2PC4 - chains A and B of the 5 polymer chains in the assembly; structure by X-ray diffraction, 2.40 A resolution.

Chain A (and B):
Molecule: Fructose-bisphosphate aldolase
Source organism: Plasmodium falciparum
Notes: EC 4.1.2.13; chain B of this document is another copy of the same molecule, construct and numbering; everything in this record applies to it too
Reference sequence: P14223 (ALF_PLAFA); residues 0-368 here correspond to UniProt positions 1-369 (UniProt number = residue number + 1)
Sequence (369 residues; each row starts with the number of its first residue; numbering starts at 0):
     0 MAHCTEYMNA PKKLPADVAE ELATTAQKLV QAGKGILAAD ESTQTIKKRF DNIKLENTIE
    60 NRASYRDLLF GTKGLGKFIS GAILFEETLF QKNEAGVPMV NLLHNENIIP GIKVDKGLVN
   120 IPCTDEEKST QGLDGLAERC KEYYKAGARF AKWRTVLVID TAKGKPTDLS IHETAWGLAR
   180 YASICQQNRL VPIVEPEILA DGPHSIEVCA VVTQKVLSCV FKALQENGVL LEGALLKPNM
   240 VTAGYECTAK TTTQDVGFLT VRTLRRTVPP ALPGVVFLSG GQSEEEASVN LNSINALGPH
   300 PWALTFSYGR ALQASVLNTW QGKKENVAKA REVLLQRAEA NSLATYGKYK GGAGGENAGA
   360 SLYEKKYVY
Unresolved in the structure: 0-1, 352-356, 366-368 (chain B: 0-2, 354-368)
Swiss-Prot annotation at these positions:
  - active site: Glu194 (Proton acceptor), Lys236 (Schiff-base intermediate with dihydroxyacetone phosphate)
  - binding site (dihydroxyacetone phosphate): Asp39, Lys151, Lys236, Ser278, Gly279, Gly308, Arg309
  - binding site (D-glyceraldehyde 3-phosphate): Ser41, Thr44, Lys112, Glu194
  - binding site (beta-D-fructose 1,6-bisphosphate): Arg48, Ser278 to Gly280, Ser306, Arg309
  - site: Tyr368 (Necessary for preference for fructose 1,6-bisphosphate over fructose 1-phosphate)
From the paper describing this entry:
  - mutagenesis - D39G, A313G, L316D: decreased binding to TRAP
  - catalytic residues: Lys236 (citing earlier work)

Interface between chain A and chain B:
Residue-residue contacts (58; chain A residue first):
  His2(A) with Asp124(B), salt bridge; Lys162(B)
  Thr4(A) with Ala161(B)
  Met7(A) with Lys162(B); Thr166(B)
  Asn8(A) with Thr166(B); Asp167(B), hydrogen bond
  Pro10(A) with Cys122(B)
  Lys11(A) with Cys122(B), hydrogen bond (backbone-backbone); Thr123(B); Asp124(B)
  Leu13(A) with Cys122(B), hydrophobic
  Lys115(A) with Asp133(B), salt bridge
  Pro121(A) with Arg179(B); Ser182(B); Gln186(B)
  Cys122(A) with Pro10(B); Lys11(B), hydrogen bond (backbone-backbone); Asn226(B); Gly227(B)
  Thr123(A) with Lys11(B)
  Asp124(A) with Lys11(B)
  Ser128(A) with Arg179(B), hydrogen bond
  Gln130(A) with Leu132(B), hydrogen bond (side chain-backbone); Asp133(B); Gly134(B), hydrogen bond (side chain-backbone)
  Gly131(A) with Asp133(B), hydrogen bond (backbone-side chain)
  Leu132(A) with Gln130(B), hydrogen bond (backbone-side chain); Asp133(B), hydrogen bond (backbone-side chain)
  Asp133(A) with Lys115(B), salt bridge; Gln130(B); Gly131(B), hydrogen bond (side chain-backbone); Leu132(B), hydrogen bond (side chain-backbone); Asp133(B), hydrogen bond (side chain-backbone)
  Gly134(A) with Gln130(B), hydrogen bond (backbone-side chain)
  Ala161(A) with Met7(B)
  Lys162(A) with Met7(B)
  Gly163(A) with Met7(B)
  Asp167(A) with Asn8(B), hydrogen bond
  Leu168(A) with Trp175(B), hydrophobic; Glu225(B); Asn226(B)
  His171(A) with His171(B)
  Glu172(A) with Trp175(B), hydrogen bond; Arg179(B), salt bridge
  Trp175(A) with His171(B); Glu172(B), hydrogen bond; Trp175(B)
  Arg179(A) with Pro121(B); Ser128(B), hydrogen bond; Glu172(B), salt bridge
  Ser182(A) with Pro121(B)
  Gln186(A) with Pro121(B)
  Glu225(A) with Leu168(B); His171(B)
  Asn226(A) with Cys122(B); Leu168(B)
  Gly227(A) with Cys122(B)
Also at the interface, not in a pair above, chain A (35 interface residues in all): Ile120, Thr166, Ile183
Also at the interface, not in a pair above, chain B (33 interface residues in all): Val118, Ile120, Gly163, Ile183

In short:
35 residues of chain A and 33 residues of chain B are in contact; the contacts include 17 hydrogen bonds and 5
salt bridges. Polar pairs include His2(A)-Asp124(B), Lys115(A)-Asp133(B) and Glu172(A)-Arg179(B). The paper
reports the catalytic residue Lys236(A); D39G, A313G and L316D of chain A reduce binding to TRAP.
Both chains are Fructose-bisphosphate aldolase (Plasmodium falciparum). Entry 2PC4 (Crystal structure of
fructose-bisphosphate aldolase from Plasmodium falciparum in complex with TRAP-tail) was determined by X-ray
diffraction (same publication as 2EPH).
